1CML - chain A; structure by X-ray diffraction, 1.69 A resolution.

== Chain A ==
Molecule: Protein (chalcone synthase)
From: Medicago sativa
Notes: EC 2.3.1.74
Reference sequence: P30074 (CHS2_MEDSA); numbering as in UniProt (aligned over 1-389)
Amino-acid sequence (389 residues; each row starts with the number of its first residue):
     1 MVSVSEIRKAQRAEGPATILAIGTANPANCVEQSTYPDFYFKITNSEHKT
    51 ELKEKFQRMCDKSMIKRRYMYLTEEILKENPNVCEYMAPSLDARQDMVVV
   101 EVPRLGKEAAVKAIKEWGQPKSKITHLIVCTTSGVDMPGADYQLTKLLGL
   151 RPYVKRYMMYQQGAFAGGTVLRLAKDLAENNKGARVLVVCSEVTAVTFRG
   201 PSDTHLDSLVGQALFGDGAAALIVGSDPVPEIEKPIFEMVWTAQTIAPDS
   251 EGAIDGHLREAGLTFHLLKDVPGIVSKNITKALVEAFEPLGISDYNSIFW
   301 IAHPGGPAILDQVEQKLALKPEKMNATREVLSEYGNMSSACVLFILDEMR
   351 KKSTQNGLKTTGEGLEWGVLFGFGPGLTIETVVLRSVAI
Differences from the reference sequence: engineered mutation Ala164 (Cys in P30074)
UniProt features mapped onto this chain:
  - binding site (CoA): Lys55 to Lys62, Ala308
  - binding site (substrate): Thr197, Gly216, Asp217
  - mutagenesis: Phe215 (F215S/W/Y: Drastically reduces catalytic efficiency), Gly256 (G256A: Decreases catalytic efficiency 2-fold; G256F/L: Drastically reduces catalytic efficiency; G256V: Decreases catalytic efficiency 7-fold), Phe265 (F265V: Decreases catalytic efficiency 2-fold), His303 (H303A/D/N/T: Drastically reduces catalytic efficiency; H303Q: Decreases catalytic efficiency 13-fold), Asn336 (N336A/D/H/K/Q: Drastically reduces catalytic efficiency)
Residues lining bound ligands:
  - malonyl-coenzyme A (MLC): Glu54, Lys55, Arg58, Met59, Lys62, Ser63, Leu206, Asp207, Val210, Gly211, Leu214, Phe215, Ile254, Phe265, Leu267, Val271, Pro272, Gly305, Gly306, Pro307, Ala308, Ile309, Asn336
  - malonyl-coenzyme A / piperazine-N,n'-bis(2-ethanesulfonic acid): Glu54, Lys55, Arg58, Met59, Lys62, Ser63, Ala164, Leu206, Asp207, Val210, Gly211, Leu214, Phe215, Ile254, Phe265, Leu267, Asp270, Val271, Pro272, His303, Gly305, Gly306, Pro307, Ala308, Ile309, Asn336, Phe373, Gly374
  - piperazine-N,n'-bis(2-ethanesulfonic acid) (PIN): Ala164, Val210, Leu214, Phe215, Ile254, Phe265, Leu267, Asp270, Val271, Pro272, His303, Gly305, Gly306, Asn336, Phe373, Gly374
From the paper describing this entry:
  - binding site for malonyl-coenzyme A: Lys55, Arg58, Lys62, Phe215, Ala308
  - catalytic residues: Asn336 (proposed by the authors, not directly observed)
  - catalytic residues: Phe215 (by similarity / conservation)

== Summary ==
Ligands of chain A: malonyl-coenzyme A, piperazine-N,n'-bis(2-ethanesulfonic acid) and malonyl-coenzyme A /
piperazine-N,n'-bis(2-ethanesulfonic acid). From UniProt: 9 CoA-binding residues, 3 substrate-binding residues
and 5 mutagenesis sites. From the paper: catalytic residues Asn336 and Phe215; a binding site for
malonyl-coenzyme A at Lys55, Arg58 and Lys62 among others.
Chain A is Protein (chalcone synthase) (Medicago sativa); the structure, Chalcone synthase from alfalfa
complexed with malonyl-CoA, was determined by X-ray diffraction (same publication as 1CGK, 1CGZ, 1CHW, 1BQ6
and 1BI5).
